PDB entry 4HCV | X-ray diffraction, 1.48 A resolution | chain A

[Chain A]
Protein: Tyrosine-protein kinase ITK/TSK
Organism: Homo sapiens
Notes: EC 2.7.10.2; fragment: Interleukin-2 Inducible T cell Kinase:
UniProtKB: Q08881 (ITK_HUMAN); residues 354-620 here = UniProt positions 354-620
Sequence (269 residues; numbered 352 to 620; the number before each row is that of its first residue):
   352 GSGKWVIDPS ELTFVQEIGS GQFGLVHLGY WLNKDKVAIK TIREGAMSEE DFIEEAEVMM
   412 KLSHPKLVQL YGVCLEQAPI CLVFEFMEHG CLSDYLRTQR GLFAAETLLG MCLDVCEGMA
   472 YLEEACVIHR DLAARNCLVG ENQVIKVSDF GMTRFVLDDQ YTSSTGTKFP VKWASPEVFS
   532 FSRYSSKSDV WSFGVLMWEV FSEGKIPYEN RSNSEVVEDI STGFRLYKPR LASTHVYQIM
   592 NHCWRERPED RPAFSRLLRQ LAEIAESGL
Unresolved in the structure: 352-355, 619-620
Sequence notes: expression tag (352-353); engineered mutation Arg596 (Lys in Q08881)
UniProt features mapped onto this chain:
  - active site: Asp482 (Proton acceptor)
  - binding site (ATP): Ile369 to Val377, Lys391
  - modified residue: Tyr512 (Phosphotyrosine), Ser565 (Phosphoserine)
  - natural variant: Arg451 (R451Q: In a gastric adenocarcinoma sample)
Covalent attachments: compound 13J linked to Cys442
Small-molecule neighbours: 13J (3-{4-amino-1-[(3S)-1-propanoylpiperidin-3-yl]-1H-pyrazolo[3,4-d]pyrimidin-3-yl}-N-[4-(propan-2-yl)phenyl]benzamide): Ile369, Gly370, Phe374, Val377, Ala389, Lys391, Ile393, Ala397, Met398, Val419, Leu433, Phe435, Glu436, Phe437, Met438, Gly441, Ser444, Asp445, Arg486, Leu489, Ser499, Asp500, Met503, Phe506, Val507

[In short]
Covalently linked compound 13J: at Cys442. Curated annotation (UniProt) lists active-site residue Asp482 and
10 ATP-binding residues.
Chain A is Tyrosine-protein kinase ITK/TSK (Homo sapiens); the structure, Crystal structure of ITK in complex
with compound 53, was determined by X-ray diffraction (same publication as 4HCT and 4HCU).
